PDB entry 2B63 | X-ray diffraction, 3.80 A resolution | chains C and K of the 13 polymer chains in the assembly

== Chain C ==
Molecule: DNA-directed RNA polymerase II 45 kDa polypeptide
Source organism: Saccharomyces cerevisiae
Notes: EC 2.7.7.6
UniProtKB: P16370 (RPB3_YEAST); residue numbers follow UniProt; this construct covers 1-318
Amino-acid sequence (318 residues; each row starts with the number of its first residue):
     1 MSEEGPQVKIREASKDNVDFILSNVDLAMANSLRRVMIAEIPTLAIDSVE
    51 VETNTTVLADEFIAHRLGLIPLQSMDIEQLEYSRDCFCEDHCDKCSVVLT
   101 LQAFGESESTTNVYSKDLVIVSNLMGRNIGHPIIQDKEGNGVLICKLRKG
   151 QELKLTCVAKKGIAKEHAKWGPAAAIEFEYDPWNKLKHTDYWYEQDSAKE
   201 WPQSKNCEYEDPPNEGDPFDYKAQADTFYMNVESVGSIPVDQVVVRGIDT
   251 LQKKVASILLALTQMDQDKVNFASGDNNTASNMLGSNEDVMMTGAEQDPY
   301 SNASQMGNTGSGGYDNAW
Unresolved in the structure: 1-2, 269-318
UniProt features mapped onto this chain:
  - binding site (Zn(2+)): Cys86, Cys88, Cys92, Cys95
  - modified residue: Ser2 (N-acetylserine)
  - natural variant: Ala30 (A30D: In mutant RPB3-1)
  - mutagenesis: Lys9 (K9E: Transcript termination readthrough)

== Chain K ==
Molecule: DNA-directed RNA polymerase II 13.6 kDa polypeptide
Source organism: Saccharomyces cerevisiae
Notes: EC 2.7.7.6
UniProtKB: P38902 (RPB11_YEAST); residue numbers follow UniProt; this construct covers 1-120
Amino-acid sequence (120 residues; each row starts with the number of its first residue):
     1 MNAPDRFELFLLGEGESKLKIDPDTKAPNAVVITFEKEDHTLGNLIRAEL
    51 LNDRKVLFAAYKVEHPFFARFKLRIQTTEGYDPKDALKNACNSIINKLGA
   101 LKTNFETEWNLQTLAADDAF
Unresolved in the structure: 116-120
UniProt features mapped onto this chain:
  - mutagenesis: Glu108 (E108G/V: Transcript termination readthrough; E108K: Transcript termination readthrough. Lethal), Leu111 (L111P: Transcript termination readthrough), Leu114 (L114P: Transcript termination readthrough)

== Chain C / chain K interface ==
Pairs across the interface (60; chain C residue first):
  Glu3(C) with Asn104(K)
  Pro6(C) with Lys97(K); Leu101(K), hydrophobic; Asn104(K)
  Gln7(C) with Asn104(K)
  Val8(C) with Phe105(K), hydrophobic; Glu108(K)
  Lys9(C) with Glu108(K)
  Ile10(C) with Glu108(K); Trp109(K); Gln112(K)
  Ala13(C) with Leu114(K)
  Ser14(C) with Trp109(K)
  Val18(C) with Trp109(K), hydrophobic
  Leu22(C) with Leu101(K), hydrophobic
  Asp26(C) with Asn52(K)
  Ala28(C) with Asn44(K)
  Met29(C) with Ile94(K); Leu98(K), hydrophobic
  Ser32(C) with Thr41(K), hydrogen bond (side chain-backbone); Leu45(K)
  Arg35(C) with His40(K); Thr41(K), hydrogen bond
  Val36(C) with Thr41(K)
  Glu40(C) with Thr41(K)
  Arg84(C) with Phe10(K); Leu11(K)
  Ile163(C) with Phe10(K), hydrophobic
  Lys165(C) with Arg6(K), hydrogen bond (backbone-side chain); Asp39(K), salt bridge
  Glu166(C) with Arg6(K), hydrogen bond (backbone-side chain); Phe10(K)
  His167(C) with Arg6(K)
  Asp241(C) with Trp109(K)
  Val245(C) with Lys102(K); Glu106(K)
  Ile248(C) with Leu98(K), hydrophobic; Leu101(K), hydrophobic; Lys102(K)
  Leu251(C) with Leu45(K), hydrophobic
  Gln252(C) with Ile95(K); Leu98(K); Gly99(K); Lys102(K)
  Lys254(C) with Glu38(K), salt bridge; Leu42(K)
  Val255(C) with Cys91(K); Ile94(K), hydrophobic; Ile95(K), hydrophobic
  Ala256(C) with Ile95(K)
  Ile258(C) with Phe35(K), hydrophobic; Leu42(K), hydrophobic
  Leu259(C) with Lys88(K); Cys91(K), hydrophobic; Asn92(K)
  Ala261(C) with Leu19(K), hydrophobic
  Leu262(C) with Leu19(K), hydrophobic; Ile21(K), hydrophobic; Leu87(K), hydrophobic
  Met265(C) with Leu19(K)
Interface residues without a listed pair, chain C (42 interface residues in all): Glu4, Gly5, Lys15, Val25, Val244, Asp249, Asp266
Interface residues without a listed pair, chain K (39 interface residues in all): Phe7, Leu9, Ile46, Ala48, Ala100, Thr103, Ala115

== In short ==
The interface between chain C and chain K involves 42 residues on one side and 39 on the other; the contacts
include 4 hydrogen bonds and 2 salt bridges. Polar pairs include Lys165(C)-Asp39(K), Lys254(C)-Glu38(K) and
Ser32(C)-Thr41(K).
Here chain C is DNA-directed RNA polymerase II 45 kDa polypeptide and chain K is DNA-directed RNA polymerase
II 13.6 kDa polypeptide, both from Saccharomyces cerevisiae. Entry 2B63 (Complete RNA Polymerase II-RNA
inhibitor complex) was determined by X-ray diffraction.
